PDB entry 3EPD | electron microscopy, 9.00 A resolution (very low resolution: no residue pairs are listed; an interface is given only as per-side residue counts) | chains 0 and 4 of the 6 polymer chains in the assembly

[Chain 0]
Protein: Poliovirus Type3 peptide
Amino-acid sequence (4 residues; numbered 7 to 10; the number before each row is that of its first residue):
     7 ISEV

[Chain 4]
Protein: protein VP4
Organism: Human poliovirus 3
UniProt: Q8B3S0 (Q8B3S0_9ENTO); numbering as in UniProt (aligned over 2-69)
Amino-acid sequence (68 residues; row label = number of the first residue in the row):
     2 GAQVSSQKVGAHENSNRAYGGSTINYTTINYYKDSASNAASKQDYSQDPS
    52 KFTEPLKDVLIKTAPALN
Not modelled in the structure: 17-22

[Interface between chain 0 and chain 4]
At this resolution (9 A) residue pairs are not listed: 4 residues of chain 0 and 8 of chain 4 lie at the interface.

[In short]
The interface between chain 0 and chain 4 involves 4 residues on one side and 8 on the other.
Here chain 0 is Poliovirus Type3 peptide and chain 4 is protein VP4 (Human poliovirus 3). Entry 3EPD (CryoEM
structure of poliovirus receptor bound to poliovirus type 3) was determined by electron microscopy, deposited
together with 3URO, 3EPC and 3EPF.
